PDB entry 7XIB | electron microscopy, 2.23 A resolution | chains A and B of the 3 polymer chains in the assembly

Chain A:
Molecule: DNA (cytosine-5)-methyltransferase 1
Source organism: Homo sapiens
Notes: EC 2.1.1.37
Reference sequence: P26358 (DNMT1_HUMAN); numbering as in UniProt (aligned over 351-1616)
Sequence (1266 residues; each row starts with the number of its first residue):
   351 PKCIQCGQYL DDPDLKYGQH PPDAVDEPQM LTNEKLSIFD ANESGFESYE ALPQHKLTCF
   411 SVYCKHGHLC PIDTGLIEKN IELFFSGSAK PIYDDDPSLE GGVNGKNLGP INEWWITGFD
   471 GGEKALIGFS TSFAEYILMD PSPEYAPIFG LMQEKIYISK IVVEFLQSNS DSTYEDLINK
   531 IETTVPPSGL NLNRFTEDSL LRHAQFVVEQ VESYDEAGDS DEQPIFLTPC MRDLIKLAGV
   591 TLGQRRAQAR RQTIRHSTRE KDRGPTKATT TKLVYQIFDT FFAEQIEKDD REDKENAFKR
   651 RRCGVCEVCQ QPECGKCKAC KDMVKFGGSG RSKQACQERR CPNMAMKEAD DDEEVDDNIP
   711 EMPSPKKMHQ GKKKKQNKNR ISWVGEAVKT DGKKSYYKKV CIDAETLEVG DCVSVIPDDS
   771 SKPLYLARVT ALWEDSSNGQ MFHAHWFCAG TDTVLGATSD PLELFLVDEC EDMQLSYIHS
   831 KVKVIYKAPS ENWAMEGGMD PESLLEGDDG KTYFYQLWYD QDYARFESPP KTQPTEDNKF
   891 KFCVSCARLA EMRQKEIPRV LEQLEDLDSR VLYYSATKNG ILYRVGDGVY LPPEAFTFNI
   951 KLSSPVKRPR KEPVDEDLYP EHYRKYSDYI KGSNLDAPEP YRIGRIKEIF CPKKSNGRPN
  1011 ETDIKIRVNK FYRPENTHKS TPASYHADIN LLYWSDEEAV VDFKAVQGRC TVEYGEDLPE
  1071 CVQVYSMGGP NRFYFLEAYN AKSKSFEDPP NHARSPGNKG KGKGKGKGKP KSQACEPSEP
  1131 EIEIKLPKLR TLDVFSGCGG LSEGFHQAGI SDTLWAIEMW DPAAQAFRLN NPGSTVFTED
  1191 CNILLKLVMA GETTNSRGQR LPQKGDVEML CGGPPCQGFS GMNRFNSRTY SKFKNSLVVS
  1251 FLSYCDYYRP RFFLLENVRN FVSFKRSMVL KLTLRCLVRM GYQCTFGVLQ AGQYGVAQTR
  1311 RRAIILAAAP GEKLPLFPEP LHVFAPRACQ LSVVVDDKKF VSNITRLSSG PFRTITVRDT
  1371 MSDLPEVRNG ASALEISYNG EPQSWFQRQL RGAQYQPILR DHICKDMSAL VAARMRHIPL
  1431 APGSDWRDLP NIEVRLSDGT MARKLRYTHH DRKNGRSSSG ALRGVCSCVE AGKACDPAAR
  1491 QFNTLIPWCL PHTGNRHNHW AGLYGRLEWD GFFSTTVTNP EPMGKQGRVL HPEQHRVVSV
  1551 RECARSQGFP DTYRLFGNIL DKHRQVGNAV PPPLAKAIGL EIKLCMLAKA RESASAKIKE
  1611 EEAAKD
Disordered / not traced: 351-613, 638-756, 768-773, 850-859, 885-890, 953-962, 1106-1135, 1610-1616
Curated features (UniProtKB/Swiss-Prot):
  - zinc finger: Asn-646 to Pro-692 (CXXC-type)
  - region: Lys-1109 to Pro-1120 (6 X 2 AA tandem repeats of K-G)
  - active site: Cys-1226
  - binding site (Zn(2+)): Cys-353, Cys-356, Cys-414, His-418, Cys-653, Cys-656, Cys-659, Cys-664, Cys-667, Cys-670, Cys-686, Cys-691
  - binding site (S-adenosyl-L-methionine): Ser-1146, Gly-1150, Leu-1151, Glu-1168, Met-1169, Asp-1190, Cys-1191, Asn-1578, Val-1580
  - site: Ser-509 (Important for activity)
  - modified residue: Lys-366 (N6-acetyllysine), Ser-394 (Phosphoserine), Ser-398 (Phosphoserine), Ser-509 (Phosphoserine), Ser-549 (Phosphoserine), Ser-714 (Phosphoserine), Ser-732 (Phosphoserine), Lys-749 (N6-acetyllysine), Ser-878 (Phosphoserine), Lys-891 (N6-acetyllysine), Lys-957 (N6-acetyllysine), Lys-961 (N6-acetyllysine), Lys-975 (N6-acetyllysine), Lys-1054 (N6-acetyllysine), Lys-1111 (N6-acetyllysine), Lys-1113 (N6-acetyllysine), Lys-1115 (N6-acetyllysine), Lys-1117 (N6-acetyllysine), Lys-1119 (N6-acetyllysine), Lys-1121 (N6-acetyllysine) and 2 more in UniProt
  - cross-link: Lys-1609 (Glycyl lysine isopeptide (Lys-Gly) (interchain with G-Cter in SUMO2))
Ion coordination: Zn2+ site 1: His-793, Cys-820, Cys-893, Cys-896; Zn2+ site 2: Cys-1476, Cys-1478, Cys-1485, His-1502
Reported in the primary citation:
  - mutagenesis - F631A/F632A: abolished binding to hemimethylated DNA
  - mutagenesis - F631A/F632A: decreased catalytic activity

Chain B:
Molecule: 12-nt DNA strand
Sequence (12 nucleotides; numbered 1 to 12; the number before each row is that of its first residue):
     1 ACTTACGGAA GG
Modified residues: 5CM (5-methyl-2'-deoxy-cytidine-5'-monophosphate) at position 6

How chain A and chain B interact:
Contacting residue pairs (27; chain A residue first):
  Gly-1231(A) / DG7(B)  hydrogen bond to the base
  Gly-1231(A) / DG8(B)  hydrogen bond to the base
  Met-1232(A) / DG7(B)  base contact
  Asn-1233(A) / DG7(B)  hydrogen bond to the base
  Arg-1234(A) / DA5(B)  hydrogen bond to the base
  Arg-1234(A) / 5CM_6(B)  hydrogen bond to the base
  Arg-1234(A) / DG7(B)  base contact
  Arg-1269(A) / DA10(B)  phosphate contact
  Arg-1269(A) / DG11(B)  salt bridge to the phosphate
  Ser-1273(A) / DA10(B)  sugar contact
  Arg-1337(A) / DG11(B)  base contact
  Ser-1342(A) / DG12(B)  phosphate contact
  Val-1344(A) / DG11(B)  hydrogen bond to the phosphate
  Arg-1490(A) / DT4(B)  phosphate contact
  Arg-1490(A) / DA5(B)  salt bridge to the phosphate
  Cys-1499(A) / DA5(B)  hydrogen bond to the phosphate
  Cys-1499(A) / 5CM_6(B)  phosphate contact
  His-1502(A) / 5CM_6(B)  salt bridge to the phosphate
  Thr-1503(A) / 5CM_6(B)  phosphate contact
  Arg-1506(A) / DG7(B)  salt bridge to the phosphate
  His-1507(A) / 5CM_6(B)  sugar contact
  His-1507(A) / DG7(B)  salt bridge to the phosphate
  His-1507(A) / DG8(B)  base contact
  Trp-1510(A) / 5CM_6(B)  base contact
  Met-1533(A) / 5CM_6(B)  hydrogen bond to the base
  Lys-1535(A) / DG7(B)  hydrogen bond to the base
  Lys-1535(A) / DG8(B)  base contact
Also at the interface, not in a pair above, chain A (28 interface residues in all): Asn-1236, Gln-1340, Val-1343, Val-1421, Arg-1424, Trp-1498, Leu-1500, Glu-1531, Gly-1534, Leu-1570
Also at the interface, not in a pair above, chain B (9 interface residues in all): DC2

Overview:
28 residues of chain A face 9 of chain B across their interface; the contacts include 9 hydrogen bonds and 5
salt bridges. Among the polar pairs are Gly-1231(A)/DG7(B), Gly-1231(A)/DG8(B) and Asn-1233(A)/DG7(B). From
the paper: F631A/F632A of chain A abolish binding to hemimethylated DNA; F631A/F632A of chain A reduce
catalytic activity.
Chain A is DNA (cytosine-5)-methyltransferase 1 (Homo sapiens) and chain B is a 12-nt DNA strand; the
structure, Cryo-EM structure of human DNMT1 (aa:351-1616) in complex with ubiquitinated H3 and hemimethylated
DNA analog (CXXC-disordered ..., was determined by electron microscopy together with 7XI9 from the same study.
